5T1T - chain A; structure by X-ray diffraction, 2.34 A resolution.

Chain A:
Name: Interleukin-1 receptor-associated kinase 4
Source organism: Homo sapiens
Notes: EC 2.7.11.1
Reference sequence: Q9NWZ3 (IRAK4_HUMAN); numbering as in UniProt (aligned over 160-460)
Chain sequence (301 residues; row label = number of the first residue in the row):
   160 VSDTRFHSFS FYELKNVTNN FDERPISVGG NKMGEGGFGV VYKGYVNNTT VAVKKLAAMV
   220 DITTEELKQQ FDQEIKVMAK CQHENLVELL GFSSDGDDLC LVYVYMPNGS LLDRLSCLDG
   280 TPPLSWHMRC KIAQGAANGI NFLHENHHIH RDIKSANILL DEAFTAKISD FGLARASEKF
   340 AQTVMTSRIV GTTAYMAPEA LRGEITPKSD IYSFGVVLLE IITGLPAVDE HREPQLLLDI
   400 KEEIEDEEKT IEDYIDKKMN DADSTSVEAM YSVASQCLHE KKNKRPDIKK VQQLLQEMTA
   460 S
Disordered / not traced: 160-162, 217-221, 336-341, 460
Modified residues: Thr342 (phosphothreonine; TPO); Thr345 (phosphothreonine; TPO); Ser346 (phosphoserine; SEP)
Ligand contacts: 76P (N,N-dimethyl-4-(6-nitroquinazolin-4-yl)oxy-cyclohexan-1-amine): Met192, Gly193, Glu194, Gly195, Val200, Ala211, Lys213, Val246, Tyr262, Val263, Tyr264, Met265, Gly268, Ser269, Asp272, Leu277, Leu318, Ser328

Overview:
Bound to chain A: compound 76P.
Chain A is Interleukin-1 receptor-associated kinase 4 (Homo sapiens); the structure, Irak4 kinase - compound 1
co-structure, was determined by X-ray diffraction (same publication as 5T1S).
